Entry 7S6R (X-ray diffraction, 1.89 A resolution); this record covers chains A and F of the 8 polymer chains in the assembly.

Chain A:
Protein: Methane monooxygenase component A alpha chain
From: Methylosinus trichosporium OB3b
Notes: EC 1.-.-.-
Reference sequence: A0A2D2D5X0 (A0A2D2D5X0_METTR); numbering as in UniProt (aligned over 12-526)
Sequence (515 residues; each row starts with the number of its first residue):
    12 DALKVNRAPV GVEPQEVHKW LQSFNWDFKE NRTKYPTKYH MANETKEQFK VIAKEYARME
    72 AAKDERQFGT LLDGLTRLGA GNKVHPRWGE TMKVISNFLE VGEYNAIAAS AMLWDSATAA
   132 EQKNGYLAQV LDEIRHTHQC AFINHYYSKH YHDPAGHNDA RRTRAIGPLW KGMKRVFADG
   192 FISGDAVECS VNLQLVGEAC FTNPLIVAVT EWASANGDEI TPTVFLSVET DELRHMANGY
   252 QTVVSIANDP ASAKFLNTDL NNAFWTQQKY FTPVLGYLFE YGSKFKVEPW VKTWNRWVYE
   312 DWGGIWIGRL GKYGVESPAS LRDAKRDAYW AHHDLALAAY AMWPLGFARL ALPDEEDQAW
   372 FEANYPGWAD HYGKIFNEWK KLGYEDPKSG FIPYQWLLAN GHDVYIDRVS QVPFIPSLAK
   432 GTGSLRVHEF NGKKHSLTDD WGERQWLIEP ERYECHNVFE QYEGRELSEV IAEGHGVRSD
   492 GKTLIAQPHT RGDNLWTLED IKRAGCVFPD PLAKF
Ion coordination: Fe ion site 1: E114, E144, H147 (together with benzoic acid); Fe ion site 2: E144, E209, E243, H246 (together with benzoic acid)
Residues lining bound ligands: benzoic acid (BEZ): L110, E114, A117, E144, H147, F188, F192, L204, G208, E209, T213, L216, E243, H246
From the paper describing this entry:
  - conformationally variable residues (helix shift, loop rearrangement): E55 to V62, T129 to G136

Chain F:
Protein: Methane monooxygenase beta chain
From: Methylosinus trichosporium OB3b
Reference sequence: A0A2D2D5X7 (A0A2D2D5X7_METTR); numbering as in UniProt (aligned over 4-395)
Sequence (392 residues; each row starts with the number of its first residue):
     4 PQSSQVTKRG LTDPERAAII AAAVPDHALD TQRKYHYFIQ PRWKRLSEYE QLSCYAQPNP
    64 DWIAGGLDWG DWTQKFHGGR PSWGNESTEL RTTDWYRHRD PARRWHHPYV KDKSEEARYT
   124 QRFLAAYSSE GSIRTIDPYW RDEILNKYFG ALLYSEYGLF NAHSSVGRDC LSDTIRQTAV
   184 FAALDKVDNA QMIQMERLFI AKLVPGFDAS TDVPKKIWTT DPIYSGARAT VQEIWQGVQD
   244 WNEILWAGHA VYDATFGQFA RREFFQRLAT VYGDTLTPFF TAQSQTYFQT TRGAIDDLFV
   304 YCLANDSEFG AHNRTFLNAW TEHYLASSVA ALKDFVGLYA KVEKVAGATD RAGVSEALQR
   364 VFGDWKIDYA DKIGFRVDVD QKVDAVLAGY KN

Interface between chain A and chain F:
Pairs across the interface - 10 pairs, chain A then chain F:
  A13(A) with E359(F); R363(F), hydrogen bond (backbone-side chain)
  L14(A) with E359(F); Q362(F); R363(F)
  R18(A) with D367(F), salt bridge; I370(F); D371(F), salt bridge
  R88(A) with R12(F), hydrogen bond (backbone-side chain)
  L89(A) with R12(F)
Also at the interface, not in a pair above, chain A (6 interface residues in all): K94
Also at the interface, not in a pair above, chain F (9 interface residues in all): L14, T15

Summary:
6 residues of chain A and 9 residues of chain F are in contact, with 2 hydrogen bonds and 2 salt bridges.
Polar pairs include R18(A)-D367(F), R18(A)-D371(F) and A13(A)-R363(F). Bound to chain A: benzoic acid.
E114(A), E144(A) and H147(A) coordinate Fe ion site 1. From the paper: conformational variability at E55(A)
and T129(A).
Chain A is Methane monooxygenase component A alpha chain and chain F is Methane monooxygenase beta chain, both
from Methylosinus trichosporium OB3b; the structure, Complex structure of Methane monooxygenase hydroxylase
and regulatory subunit with H5A mutation, was determined by X-ray diffraction (same publication as 7S6Q, 7S6S,
7S6T and 7S7H).
